Entry 7F54 (electron microscopy, 3.00 A resolution); this record covers chains A and N of the 6 polymer chains in the assembly.

[Chain A]
Protein: Isoform Gnas-2 of Guanine nucleotide-binding protein G(s) subunit alpha isoforms short
Organism: Homo sapiens
UniProtKB: P63092-2 (GNAS2-2_HUMAN); the author numbering skips numbers that UniProt does not, so the offset changes along the chain: 1-60 = UniProt 1-60; 75-394 = UniProt 61-380
Chain sequence (380 residues; numbered 1 to 394; 14 numbers in that range are skipped by the numbering (no residue carries them; nothing is unmodelled there); the number before each row is that of its first residue):
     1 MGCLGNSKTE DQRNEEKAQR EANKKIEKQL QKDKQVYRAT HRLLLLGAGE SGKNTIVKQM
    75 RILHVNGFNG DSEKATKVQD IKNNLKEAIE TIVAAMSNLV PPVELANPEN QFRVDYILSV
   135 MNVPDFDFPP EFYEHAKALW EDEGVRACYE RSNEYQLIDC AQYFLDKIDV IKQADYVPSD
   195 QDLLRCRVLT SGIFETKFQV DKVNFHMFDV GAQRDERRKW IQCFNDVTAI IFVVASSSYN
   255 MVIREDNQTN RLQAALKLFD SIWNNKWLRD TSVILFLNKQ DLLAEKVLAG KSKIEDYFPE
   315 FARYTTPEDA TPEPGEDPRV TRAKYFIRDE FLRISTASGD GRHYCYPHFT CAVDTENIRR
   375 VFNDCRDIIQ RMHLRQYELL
Unresolved in the structure: 1-10, 75-204, 252-261, 304-306
Construct notes: engineered mutation Asn54 (Ser in P63092-2), Ala226 (Gly212 in P63092-2), Ala268 (Glu254 in P63092-2), Lys271 (Asn257 in P63092-2), Asp274 (Lys260 in P63092-2), Lys280 (Arg266 in P63092-2), Asp284 (Thr270 in P63092-2), Thr285 (Ile271 in P63092-2)

[Chain N]
Protein: Nanobody35
Organism: synthetic construct
Notes: antibody fragment or engineered binder
Chain sequence (126 residues; each row starts with the number of its first residue):
     1 QVQLQESGGG LVQPGGSLRL SCAASGFTFS NYKMNWVRQA PGKGLEWVSD ISQSGASISY
    61 TGSVKGRFTI SRDNAKNTLY LQMNSLKPED TAVYYCARCP APFTRDCFDV TSTTYAYRGQ
   121 GTQVTV
Disulfides: Cys22-Cys96, Cys99-Cys107

[Chain A / chain N interface]
Residue-residue contacts (26; chain A residue first):
  Arg228(A) with Thr113(N)
  Asp229(A) with Thr111(N); Ser112(N)
  Glu230(A) with Thr111(N); Thr114(N)
  Arg232(A) with Pro100(N); Phe108(N)
  Gln262(A) with Lys43(N)
  Thr263(A) with Lys43(N); Gly44(N); Glu46(N)
  Asn264(A) with Glu46(N), hydrogen bond (backbone-side chain)
  Gln267(A) with Trp47(N)
  Lys271(A) with Trp47(N); Asp50(N), salt bridge
  Leu272(A) with Phe108(N), hydrophobic
  Ser275(A) with Asp106(N); Cys107(N), hydrogen bond (side chain-backbone); Phe108(N)
  Asn278(A) with Arg105(N)
  Asn279(A) with Asp106(N), hydrogen bond
  Asp310(A) with Ser63(N)
  Tyr311(A) with Gly62(N); Ser63(N)
  Pro313(A) with Gly62(N)
  Glu314(A) with Lys65(N), salt bridge
Other interface residues (no listed pair), chain A (19 interface residues in all): Arg231, Lys280
Other interface residues (no listed pair), chain N (19 interface residues in all): Thr61, Tyr115

[Summary]
Chain A and chain N each contribute 19 residues to their interface; the contacts include 3 hydrogen bonds and
2 salt bridges. Polar pairs include Lys271(A)-Asp50(N), Glu314(A)-Lys65(N) and Asn264(A)-Glu46(N).
Chain A is Isoform Gnas-2 of Guanine nucleotide-binding protein G(s) subunit alpha isoforms short (Homo
sapiens) and chain N is Nanobody35 (synthetic construct); the structure, Cryo-EM structure of
afamelanotide-MC4R-Gs_Nb35 complex, was determined by electron microscopy, deposited together with 7F53, 7F55
and 7F58.
